4XUS - chains A and T of the 4 polymer chains in the assembly; structure by X-ray diffraction, 2.40 A resolution.

[Chain A]
Protein: DNA polymerase lambda
Source organism: Homo sapiens
Notes: EC 2.7.7.7, 4.2.99.-
Reference sequence: Q9UGP5 (DPOLL_HUMAN); numbering as in UniProt (aligned over 251-575)
Sequence (325 residues; row label = number of the first residue in the row):
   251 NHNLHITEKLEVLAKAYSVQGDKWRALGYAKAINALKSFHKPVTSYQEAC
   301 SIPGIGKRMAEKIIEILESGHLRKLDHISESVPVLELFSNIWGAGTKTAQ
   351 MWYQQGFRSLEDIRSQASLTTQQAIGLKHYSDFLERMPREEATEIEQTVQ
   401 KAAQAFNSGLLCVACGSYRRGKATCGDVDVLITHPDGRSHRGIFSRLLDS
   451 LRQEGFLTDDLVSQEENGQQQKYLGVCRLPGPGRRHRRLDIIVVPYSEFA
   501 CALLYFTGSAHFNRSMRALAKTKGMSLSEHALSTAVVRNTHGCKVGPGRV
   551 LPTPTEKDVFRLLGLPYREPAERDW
Unresolved in the structure: 251, 540
Bound ions: Mg2+ site 1: Ser-339, Ile-341, Ala-344 (shared with 1 residue of chain P); Mg2+ site 2: Asp-427, Asp-429 (together with dTTP)
Residues lining bound ligands:
  - 2',3'-dideoxycytidine-5'-monophosphate (DOC): Trp-342, Lys-472, Leu-474, Arg-488, Asp-490, Tyr-505
  - dTTP (TTP): Arg-386, Gly-416, Ser-417, Arg-420, Cys-425, Gly-426, Asp-427, Asp-429, Tyr-505, Phe-506, Thr-507, Gly-508, Ser-509, Ala-510, Asn-513
What the authors report for this chain:
  - binding site for the 11-nt DNA strand (chain T): Arg-517
  - mutagenesis - A510D (4.8-fold), A510D/N513A (52-fold), N513A (5.8-fold): decreased catalytic activity on dTTP
  - mutagenesis - A510D (2.8-fold), A510D/N513A (7.3-fold), N513A (1.3-fold): decreased catalytic activity on dGTP
  - mutagenesis - N513A: decreased catalytic activity on dGMP

[Chain T]
Molecule: 11-nt DNA strand
Sequence (11 nucleotides; each row starts with the number of its first residue):
     1 CGGCAGTACTG
Residues lining bound ligands: 2',3'-dideoxycytidine-5'-monophosphate (DOC): DA5, DG6, DT7

[How chain A and chain T interact]
Contacting residue pairs - 33 pairs, chain A then chain T:
  Trp-274(A) / DC4(T)  stacking on the base
  Leu-277(A) / DC4(T)  base contact
  Gln-372(A) / DT10(T)  sugar contact
  Val-462(A) / DC9(T)  phosphate contact
  Val-462(A) / DT10(T)  phosphate contact
  Ser-463(A) / DC9(T)  phosphate contact
  Ser-463(A) / DT10(T)  hydrogen bond to the phosphate
  Gln-464(A) / DC9(T)  sugar contact
  Gln-464(A) / DT10(T)  phosphate contact
  Gln-470(A) / DC9(T)  phosphate contact
  Gln-471(A) / DA8(T)  hydrogen bond to the phosphate
  Gln-471(A) / DC9(T)  hydrogen bond to the phosphate
  Lys-472(A) / DA8(T)  hydrogen bond to the sugar
  Lys-472(A) / DC9(T)  hydrogen bond to the phosphate
  Tyr-505(A) / DG6(T)  base contact
  Arg-514(A) / DA5(T)  salt bridge to the phosphate
  Arg-517(A) / DA5(T)  hydrogen bond to the base
  Arg-517(A) / DG6(T)  hydrogen bond to the base
  Ala-518(A) / DA5(T)  sugar contact
  Lys-521(A) / DC4(T)  salt bridge to the phosphate
  Lys-521(A) / DG6(T)  salt bridge to the phosphate
  Ser-526(A) / DG6(T)  sugar contact
  Leu-527(A) / DG6(T)  sugar contact
  Ser-528(A) / DG6(T)  phosphate contact
  Ser-528(A) / DT7(T)  sugar contact
  Glu-529(A) / DG6(T)  hydrogen bond to the base
  Glu-529(A) / DT7(T)  sugar contact
  Glu-529(A) / DA8(T)  sugar contact
  His-530(A) / DT7(T)  phosphate contact
  His-530(A) / DA8(T)  salt bridge to the phosphate
  Arg-538(A) / DG6(T)  salt bridge to the phosphate
  His-541(A) / DG3(T)  salt bridge to the phosphate
  Lys-544(A) / DT7(T)  salt bridge to the phosphate
Interface residues without a listed pair, chain A (27 interface residues in all): Thr-371, Leu-461, Glu-466, Gln-469, Gly-542
Interface residues without a listed pair, chain T (9 interface residues in all): DG11

[Summary]
27 residues of chain A face 9 of chain T across their interface, with 8 hydrogen bonds, 7 salt bridges and 1
aromatic stacking contact. Polar contacts include Arg-517(A)/DA5(T), Arg-517(A)/DG6(T) and Glu-529(A)/DG6(T).
The paper reports a binding site for the 11-nt DNA strand (chain T) at Arg-517(A); A510D, A510D/N513A and
N513A of chain A reduce catalytic activity on dTTP.
Chain A is DNA polymerase lambda (Homo sapiens) and chain T is an 11-nt DNA strand; the structure, Crystal
structure of the pre-catalytic ternary complex of DNA polymerase lambda with a templating A and ..., was
determined by X-ray diffraction together with 4XA5 and 4X5V from the same study.
